Entry 8AKI (X-ray diffraction, 1.40 A resolution); this record covers chain A.

Chain A:
Molecule: Carbapenem-hydrolyzing beta-lactamase KPC
From: Klebsiella pneumoniae
Notes: EC 3.5.2.6
Reference sequence: Q9F663 (BLKPC_KLEPN); the author numbering skips numbers that UniProt does not, so the offset changes along the chain: 25-57 = UniProt 25-57; 59-252 = UniProt 58-251; 254-295 = UniProt 252-293
Chain sequence (290 residues; numbered 4 to 295; 2 numbers in that range are skipped by the numbering (no residue carries them; nothing is unmodelled there); the number before each row is that of its first residue):
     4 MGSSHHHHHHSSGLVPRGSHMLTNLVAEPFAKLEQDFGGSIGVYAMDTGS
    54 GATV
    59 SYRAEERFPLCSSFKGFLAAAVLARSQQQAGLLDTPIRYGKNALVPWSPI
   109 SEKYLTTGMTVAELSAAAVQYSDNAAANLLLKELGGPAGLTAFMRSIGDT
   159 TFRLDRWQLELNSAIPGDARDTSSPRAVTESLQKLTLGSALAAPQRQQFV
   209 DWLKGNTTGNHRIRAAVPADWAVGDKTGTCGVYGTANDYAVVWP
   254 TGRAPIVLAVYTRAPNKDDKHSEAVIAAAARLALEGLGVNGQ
Not modelled in the structure: 4-24, 295
Cystine bridges: Cys69-Cys238
Covalent attachments: AMPICILLIN (open form) (AIX) linked to Ser70
Sequence notes: initiating methionine (4); expression tag (5-24); engineered mutation Gln166 (Glu165 in Q9F663)
Ligand contacts: AMPICILLIN (open form) (AIX; (2R,4S)-2-[(1R)-1-{[(2R)-2-amino-2-phenylacetyl]amino}-2-oxoethyl]-5,5-dimethyl-1,3-thiazolidine-4-carboxylic acid): Cys69, Lys73, Trp105, Ser130, Asn132, Gln166, Leu167, Asn170, Thr216, Arg220, Lys234, Thr235, Gly236, Thr237, Cys238, Gly239
From the paper describing this entry:
  - binding site for AMPICILLIN (open form): Ser70, Ser130, Asn132
  - conformationally variable residues: Trp165 to Asn170
  - mutagenesis - E166Q: decreased catalytic activity (citing earlier work)

Overview:
Covalently linked AMPICILLIN (open form): at Ser70. The paper reports a binding site for AMPICILLIN (open
form) at Ser70, Ser130 and Asn132; E166Q reduces catalytic activity.
Chain A is Carbapenem-hydrolyzing beta-lactamase KPC (Klebsiella pneumoniae); the structure, Acyl-enzyme
complex of ampicillin bound to deacylation mutant KPC-2 (E166Q), was determined by X-ray diffraction together
with 8AKJ, 8AKK, 8AKL and 8AKM from the same study.
